2H2S - chains B and E of the 6 polymer chains in the assembly; structure by X-ray diffraction, 3.10 A resolution.

Chain B:
Name: CLC Cl transporter
From: Escherichia coli
Reference sequence: P37019 (CLCA_ECOLI); residue numbers follow UniProt; this construct covers 1-465
Sequence (465 residues; numbered 1 to 465; the number before each row is that of its first residue):
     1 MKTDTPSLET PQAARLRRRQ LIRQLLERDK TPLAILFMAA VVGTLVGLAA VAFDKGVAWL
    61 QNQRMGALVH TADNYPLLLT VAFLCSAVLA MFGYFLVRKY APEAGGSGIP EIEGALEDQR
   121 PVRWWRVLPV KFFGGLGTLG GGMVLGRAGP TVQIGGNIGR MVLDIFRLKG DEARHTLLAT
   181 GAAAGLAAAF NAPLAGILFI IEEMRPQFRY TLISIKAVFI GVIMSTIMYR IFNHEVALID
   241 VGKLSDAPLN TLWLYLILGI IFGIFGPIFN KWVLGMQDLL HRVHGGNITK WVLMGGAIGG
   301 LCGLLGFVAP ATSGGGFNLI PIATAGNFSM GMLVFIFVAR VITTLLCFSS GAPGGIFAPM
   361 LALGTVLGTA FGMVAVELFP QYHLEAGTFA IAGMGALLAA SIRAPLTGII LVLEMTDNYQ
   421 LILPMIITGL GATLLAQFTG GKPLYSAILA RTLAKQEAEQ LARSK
Disordered / not traced: 1-17, 459-465
Differences from the reference sequence: engineered mutation A148 (Glu in P37019)
UniProt features mapped onto this chain:
  - motif: G106 to P110 (Selectivity filter part_1), G146, R147, G149, P150 (Selectivity filter part_2), G355 to P359 (Selectivity filter part_3)
  - binding site (chloride): S107, I356, F357, Y445
  - site: E203 (Mediates proton transfer from the protein to the inner aqueous phase)
  - mutagenesis: S107 (S107A: Uncouples chloride transport from proton transport), E203 (E203A/G/Q/S/T: Abolishes proton transport, and reduces chloride transport; E203C/I/L/V: Abolishes proton and chloride transport; E203D/H: No effect on proton and chloride transport ...), Y445 (Y445A: Abolishes gating, permitting continuous rapid transit of chloride ions; when associated with A-148; Y445F/W: No effect; Y445L: Alters stoichiometry of proton/chloride exchange)
Ligand contacts:
  - selenocyanate ion (SEK), molecule 1: G106, S107, Q277, F348, I448
  - selenocyanate ion (SEK), molecule 2: N270, L274, A447
  - selenocyanate ion (SEK), molecule 3: A309, P310, A311, M332

Chain E:
Name: FAB fragment, heavy chain
From: Mus musculus
Notes: antibody fragment or engineered binder
Sequence (221 residues; numbered 2 to 222; the number before each row is that of its first residue):
     2 VRLLESGGGL VQPGGSLKLS CAASGFDYSR YWMSWVRQAP GKGLKWIGEI NPVSSTINYT
    62 PSLKDKFIIS RDNAKDTLYL QISKVRSEDT ALYYCARLYY GYGYWYFDVW GAGTTVTVSS
   122 AKTTPPSVYP LAPGSAAAAA SMVTLGCLVK GYFPEPVTVT WNSGSLAAGV HTFPAVLQAA
   182 LYTLSSSVTV PSSSWPSETV TCNVAHPASS TKVDKKIVPR A
Cystine bridges: C22-C96, C148-C203

How chain B and chain E interact:
Contacting residue pairs (16):
  K243(B) - R31(E)
  L244(B) - R31(E)
  D246(B) - R31(E)  salt bridge
  D246(B) - Y101(E)
  P248(B) - Y101(E)
  P248(B) - Y103(E)
  P248(B) - G104(E)
  L249(B) - Y103(E)  hydrogen bond (backbone-backbone)
  N250(B) - Y103(E)  hydrogen bond (backbone-backbone)
  N250(B) - G104(E)
  N250(B) - Y105(E)
  Q381(B) - W106(E)
  Y382(B) - W106(E)
  H383(B) - W33(E)
  H383(B) - E50(E)  salt bridge
  H383(B) - W106(E)  hydrogen bond
Also at the interface, not in a pair above, chain B (10 interface residues in all): P380
Also at the interface, not in a pair above, chain E (10 interface residues in all): N59, L99

Summary:
Chain B and chain E each contribute 10 residues to their interface; the contacts include 3 hydrogen bonds and
2 salt bridges. Polar pairs include D246(B)-R31(E), H383(B)-E50(E) and H383(B)-W106(E). Ligands of chain B: 3
copies of selenocyanate ion.
Chain B is CLC Cl transporter (Escherichia coli) and chain E is FAB fragment, heavy chain (Mus musculus); the
structure, Crystal Structure of E148A mutant of CLC-ec1 in SeCN-, was determined by X-ray diffraction,
deposited together with 2H2P.
